PDB entry 3AZN | X-ray diffraction, 3.00 A resolution | chains A and I of the 10 polymer chains in the assembly

Chain A:
Molecule: Histone H3.1
Source organism: Homo sapiens
UniProt: P68431 (H31_HUMAN); residues 0-135 here correspond to UniProt positions 1-136 (UniProt number = residue number + 1)
Amino-acid sequence (139 residues; numbered -3 to 135; the number before each row is that of its first residue; numbers below 1 keep their minus sign (Gly-3 is residue -3)):
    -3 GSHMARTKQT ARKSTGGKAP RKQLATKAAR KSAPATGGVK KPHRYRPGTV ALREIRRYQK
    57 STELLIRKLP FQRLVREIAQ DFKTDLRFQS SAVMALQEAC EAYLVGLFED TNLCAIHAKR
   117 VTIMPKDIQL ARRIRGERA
Unresolved in the structure: -3 to 37, 135
Differences from the reference sequence: expression tag (-3 to -1)
Curated features (UniProtKB/Swiss-Prot):
  - modified residue: Arg2 (Asymmetric dimethylarginine), Thr3 (Phosphothreonine), Lys4 (Allysine), Gln5 (5-glutamyl dopamine), Thr6 (Phosphothreonine), Arg8 (Citrulline), Lys9 (N6,N6,N6-trimethyllysine), Ser10 (ADP-ribosylserine), Thr11 (Phosphothreonine), Lys14 (N6-(2-hydroxyisobutyryl)lysine), Arg17 (Asymmetric dimethylarginine), Lys18 (N6-(2-hydroxyisobutyryl)lysine), Lys23 (N6-(2-hydroxyisobutyryl)lysine), Arg26 (Citrulline), Lys27 (N6,N6,N6-trimethyllysine), Ser28 (ADP-ribosylserine), Lys36 (N6,N6,N6-trimethyllysine), Lys37 (N6-methyllysine), Tyr41 (Phosphotyrosine), Lys56 (N6,N6,N6-trimethyllysine) and 8 more in UniProt
  - lipidation: Lys18 (N6-decanoyllysine)

Chain I:
Molecule: 146-nt DNA strand
Sequence (146 nucleotides; numbered 1 to 146; the number before each row is that of its first residue):
     1 ATCAATATCC ACCTGCAGAT TCTACCAAAA GTGTATTTGG AAACTGCTCC ATCAAAAGGC
    61 ATGTTCAGCT GAATTCAGCT GAACATGCCT TTTGATGGAG CAGTTTCCAA ATACACTTTT
   121 GGTAGAATCT GCAGGTGGAT ATTGAT
Unresolved in the structure: 146
Ion coordination: Mn2+ site 1 near DG78 (its only coordinating residue here); Mn2+ site 2 near DG100 (its only coordinating residue here); Mn2+ site 3 near DG121 (its only coordinating residue here)

Chain A / chain I interface:
Pairs across the interface (26; chain A residue first):
  Arg40(A) with DT143(I), sugar contact
  Tyr41(A) with DT142(I), phosphate contact; DT143(I), phosphate contact
  Arg42(A) with DA67(I), phosphate contact; DG68(I), salt bridge to the phosphate; DT143(I), salt bridge to the phosphate; DG144(I), salt bridge to the phosphate
  Pro43(A) with DA67(I), phosphate contact; DG68(I), sugar contact
  Thr45(A) with DT143(I), hydrogen bond to the phosphate
  Arg63(A) with DG59(I), phosphate contact; DC60(I), salt bridge to the phosphate
  Arg72(A) with DC50(I), salt bridge to the phosphate
  Arg83(A) with DC49(I), hydrogen bond to the base; DC50(I), phosphate contact
  Phe84(A) with DC49(I), sugar contact; DC50(I), hydrogen bond to the phosphate
  Gln85(A) with DC49(I), phosphate contact
  Ser86(A) with DC49(I), hydrogen bond to the phosphate
  Arg116(A) with DT70(I), phosphate contact; DG71(I), salt bridge to the phosphate
  Val117(A) with DC69(I), phosphate contact; DT70(I), hydrogen bond to the phosphate
  Thr118(A) with DC69(I), hydrogen bond to the phosphate; DT70(I), hydrogen bond to the phosphate
  Met120(A) with DG71(I), phosphate contact
Other interface residues (no listed pair), chain A (17 interface residues in all): His39, Leu82
Other interface residues (no listed pair), chain I (13 interface residues in all): DT65

Summary:
The interface between chain A and chain I involves 17 residues on one side and 13 on the other; the contacts
include 7 hydrogen bonds and 6 salt bridges. Among the polar pairs are Arg83(A)-DC49(I), Thr45(A)-DT143(I) and
Phe84(A)-DC50(I).
Chain A is Histone H3.1 (Homo sapiens) and chain I is a 146-nt DNA strand; the structure, Crystal Structure of
Human Nucleosome Core Particle Containing H4K91Q mutation, was determined by X-ray diffraction, deposited
together with 3AYW, 3AZE, 3AZF, 3AZG, 3AZH, 3AZJ and 3 further entries.
